PDB entry 4HZF | X-ray diffraction, 1.48 A resolution | chains A and B

# Chain A (and B)
Name: Catabolite gene activator
Source organism: Escherichia coli
Notes: chain B of this document is another copy of the same molecule, construct and numbering; everything in this record applies to it too
Reference sequence: P0ACJ8 (CRP_ECOLI); residue numbers follow UniProt; this construct covers 1-210
Chain sequence (222 residues; row label = number of the first residue in the row; numbers below 1 keep their minus sign (Met-11 is residue -11)):
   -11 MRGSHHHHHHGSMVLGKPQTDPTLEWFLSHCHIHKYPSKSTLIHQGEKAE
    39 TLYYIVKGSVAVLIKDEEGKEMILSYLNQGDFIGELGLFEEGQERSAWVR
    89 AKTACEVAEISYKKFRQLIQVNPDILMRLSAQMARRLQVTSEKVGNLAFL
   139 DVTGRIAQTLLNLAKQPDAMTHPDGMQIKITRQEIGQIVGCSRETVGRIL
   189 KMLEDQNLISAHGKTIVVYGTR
Not modelled in the structure: -11 to 8, 209-210 (chain B: -11 to 9, 210)
Construct notes: expression tag (-11 to 0)
Small-molecule neighbours:
  - adenosine-3',5'-cyclic-monophosphate (CMP), molecule 1: Ile31, Ala37, Val50, Leu62, Ser63, Leu65, Phe70, Ile71, Gly72, Glu73, Leu74, Gly75, Glu82, Arg83, Ser84, Ala85, Val87, Tyr100, Arg124, Thr128
  - adenosine-3',5'-cyclic-monophosphate (CMP), molecule 2: Lys58, Glu59, Arg170, Gln171, Gly174, Gln175, Gly178, Cys179, Ser180, Arg181
From the paper describing this entry:
  - self-association interface (contacts with another copy of this molecule); pairs are residue here / residue on that copy: Val132-Leu62, Val132-Val132
  - contacts within the chain: His160-Asp162, His160-Gln165
  - binding site for adenosine-3',5'-cyclic-monophosphate: Ile71 to Leu74, Arg83 to Ala85
  - allosteric site: Val127 to Phe137, Asn150 to Asp162 (from molecular simulation)

# Chain A / chain B interface
Contacting residue pairs - 67 pairs, chain A then chain B:
  Ile52(A) with Ser129(B); Gly133(B)
  Lys53(A) with Phe137(B)
  Asp54(A) with Phe137(B)
  Lys58(A) with Phe137(B)
  Met60(A) with Val132(B), hydrophobic; Ala136(B), hydrophobic; Phe137(B), hydrophobic
  Leu62(A) with Ser129(B); Val132(B), hydrophobic
  Leu74(A) with Ala122(B), hydrophobic; Leu125(B), hydrophobic; Gln126(B)
  Phe77(A) with Met115(B); Ser118(B); Ala119(B), hydrophobic; Ala122(B), hydrophobic
  Gln81(A) with Gln126(B)
  Ser84(A) with Gln126(B)
  Ile107(A) with Met115(B), hydrophobic
  Gln108(A) with Pro111(B)
  Pro111(A) with Ile107(B), hydrophobic; Pro111(B), hydrophobic
  Asp112(A) with Gln108(B), hydrogen bond
  Leu114(A) with Leu114(B), hydrophobic; Met115(B), hydrophobic
  Met115(A) with Phe77(B), hydrophobic; Arg104(B); Ile107(B), hydrophobic; Leu114(B), hydrophobic
  Ser118(A) with Phe77(B); Ser118(B), hydrogen bond; Met121(B)
  Ala119(A) with Phe77(B), hydrophobic
  Met121(A) with Ser118(B); Ala122(B), hydrophobic
  Ala122(A) with Leu74(B), hydrophobic; Phe77(B), hydrophobic; Met121(B), hydrophobic
  Arg123(A) with Glu78(B), salt bridge; Gln81(B), hydrogen bond
  Arg124(A) with Leu125(B)
  Leu125(A) with Leu74(B), hydrophobic; Arg124(B); Leu125(B); Thr128(B)
  Gln126(A) with Leu74(B), hydrogen bond (side chain-backbone); Gln81(B), hydrogen bond
  Thr128(A) with Leu125(B); Thr128(B); Ser129(B); Val132(B)
  Ser129(A) with Leu62(B); Thr128(B)
  Lys131(A) with Val132(B)
  Val132(A) with Met60(B), hydrophobic; Leu62(B), hydrophobic; Thr128(B); Val132(B), hydrophobic; Leu135(B), hydrophobic
  Gly133(A) with Ile52(B)
  Leu135(A) with Val132(B), hydrophobic; Leu135(B), hydrophobic
  Ala136(A) with Met60(B), hydrophobic
  Phe137(A) with Lys53(B); Asp54(B); Met60(B), hydrophobic
Also at the interface, not in a pair above, chain A (37 interface residues in all): Glu59, Glu73, Leu76, Arg104, Gly178
Also at the interface, not in a pair above, chain B (33 interface residues in all): Lys58, Glu73, Ser84, Lys131

# Overview
The interface between chain A and chain B involves 37 residues on one side and 33 on the other; the contacts
include 5 hydrogen bonds and 1 salt bridge. Among the polar pairs are Arg123(A)-Glu78(B), Asp112(A)-Gln108(B)
and Ser118(A)-Ser118(B). The paper reports a binding site for adenosine-3',5'-cyclic-monophosphate at Ile71(A)
and Arg83(A); an allosteric site at Val127(A) and Asn150(A).
Both chains are Catabolite gene activator (Escherichia coli). Entry 4HZF (structure of the wild type
Catabolite gene Activator Protein) was determined by X-ray diffraction, deposited together with 4I01, 4I09,
4I0A and 4I0B.
